Entry 5V3M (X-ray diffraction, 2.09 A resolution); this record covers chains B and C of the 3 polymer chains in the assembly.

# Chain B
Molecule: 28-nt DNA strand
Sequence (28 nucleotides; each row starts with the number of its first residue):
     1 TGCCCTTTTTACCTGTGCCACGCCCACA

# Chain C
Molecule: Zinc finger protein 568
Organism: Mus musculus
UniProtKB: E9PYI1 (ZN568_MOUSE), isoform E9PYI1-2; residues 362-669 here = UniProt positions 362-669
Sequence (314 residues; row label = number of the first residue in the row):
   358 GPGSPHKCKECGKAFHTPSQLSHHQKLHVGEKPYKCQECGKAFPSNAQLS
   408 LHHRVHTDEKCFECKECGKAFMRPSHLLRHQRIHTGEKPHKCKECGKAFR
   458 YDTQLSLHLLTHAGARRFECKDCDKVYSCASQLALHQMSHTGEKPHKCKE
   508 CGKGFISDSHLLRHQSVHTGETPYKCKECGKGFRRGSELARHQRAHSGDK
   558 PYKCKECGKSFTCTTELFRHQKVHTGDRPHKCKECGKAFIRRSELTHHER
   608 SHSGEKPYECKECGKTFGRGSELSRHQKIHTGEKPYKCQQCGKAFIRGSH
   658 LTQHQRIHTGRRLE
Not modelled in the structure: 358-361, 639-671
Covalent attachments: covalent link Cys620-His633
Sequence notes: expression tag (358-361, 670-671)
Metal / ion sites: Zn2+ site 1: Cys365, Cys368, His381, His385; Zn2+ site 2: Cys393, Cys396, His409, His413; Zn2+ site 3: Cys421, Cys424, His437, His441; Zn2+ site 4: Cys449, His469; Zn2+ site 5: Cys477, Cys480, His493, His497; Zn2+ site 6: Cys505, Cys508, His521, His525; Zn2+ site 7: Cys533, Cys536, His549, His553; Zn2+ site 8: Cys561, Cys564, His577, His581; Zn2+ site 9: Cys589, Cys592, His605, His609; Zn2+ site 10: Cys617, Cys620, His633, His637
UniProt features mapped onto this chain:
  - zinc finger: His363 to His385 (C2H2-type 1), Tyr391 to His413 (C2H2-type 2), Phe419 to His441 (C2H2-type 3), His447 to His469 (C2H2-type 4), Phe475 to His497 (C2H2-type 5), His503 to His525 (C2H2-type 6), Tyr531 to His553 (C2H2-type 7), Tyr559 to His581 (C2H2-type 8), His587 to His609 (C2H2-type 9), Tyr615 to His637 (C2H2-type 10), Tyr643 to His665 (C2H2-type 11)
What the authors report for this chain:
  - binding site for the 28-nt DNA strand: Arg430, His433, Arg436, Arg457, Tyr458, Gln461, Tyr484, His517, Arg520, Arg542, Glu545, Arg548, Thr572, Glu573, Arg576, Arg598, Glu601, Arg626, Glu629, Arg632
  - binding site for the 28-nt DNA strand (chain B): Thr460, Cys486, Ser488, Leu492, Ser514, Ser516, His517, Thr571
  - contacts within the chain: Tyr484-Leu490 (hydrophobic contact), Tyr391-Tyr531 (hydrogen bond), Pro401-Tyr531 (backbone contact), Tyr531-Arg541 (water-mediated contact)
  - Zn2+ coordination: Cys421

# Interface between chain B and chain C
Contacting residue pairs - 35 pairs, chain B then chain C:
  DG2(B) - Arg430(C)  hydrogen bond to the base
  DG2(B) - Pro431(C)  phosphate contact
  DG2(B) - Ser432(C)  hydrogen bond to the phosphate
  DC3(B) - Arg430(C)  base contact
  DC4(B) - Arg436(C)  base contact
  DC4(B) - Asp459(C)  sugar contact
  DC5(B) - Thr460(C)  base contact
  DC5(B) - Ser463(C)  phosphate contact
  DT6(B) - Thr460(C)  base contact
  DT6(B) - Cys486(C)  hydrogen bond to the phosphate
  DT6(B) - Ala487(C)  hydrogen bond to the phosphate
  DT6(B) - Ser488(C)  hydrogen bond to the phosphate
  DT7(B) - Ser488(C)  base contact
  DT9(B) - Ala404(C)  phosphate contact
  DT9(B) - Ser514(C)  base contact
  DT9(B) - Ser516(C)  phosphate contact
  DT10(B) - Ser402(C)  hydrogen bond to the phosphate
  DT10(B) - Ala404(C)  phosphate contact
  DT10(B) - Gln405(C)  phosphate contact
  DT10(B) - Ser516(C)  base contact
  DT10(B) - His517(C)  hydrogen bond to the base
  DA11(B) - Arg520(C)  base contact
  DT14(B) - Thr571(C)  base contact
  DT14(B) - Phe575(C)  phosphate contact
  DG15(B) - Thr572(C)  hydrogen bond to the base
  DG15(B) - Phe575(C)  phosphate contact
  DT16(B) - Thr572(C)  base contact
  DT16(B) - Arg599(C)  phosphate contact
  DG17(B) - Arg576(C)  hydrogen bond to the base
  DG17(B) - Ser600(C)  phosphate contact
  DC18(B) - Arg598(C)  base contact
  DA20(B) - Arg626(C)  base contact
  DA20(B) - Ser628(C)  base contact
  DA20(B) - Ser631(C)  phosphate contact
  DG22(B) - Arg632(C)  hydrogen bond to the base
Interface residues without a listed pair, chain B (21 interface residues in all): DT1, DT8, DC19, DC21, DC23
Interface residues without a listed pair, chain C (31 interface residues in all): Leu492, Lys579, His587

# In short
21 residues of chain B face 31 of chain C across their interface, with 10 hydrogen bonds. Among the polar
pairs are DG2(B)-Arg430(C), DT10(B)-His517(C) and DG15(B)-Thr572(C). From the paper: a binding site for the
28-nt DNA strand at Arg430(C), His433(C) and Arg436(C) among others; a binding site for the 28-nt DNA strand
(chain B) at Thr460(C), Cys486(C) and Ser488(C) among others.
Here chain B is a 28-nt DNA strand and chain C is Zinc finger protein 568 (Mus musculus). Entry 5V3M
(mouseZFP568-ZnF1-11 in complex with DNA) was determined by X-ray diffraction (same publication as 5V3J and
5WJQ).
